PDB entry 8FLH | X-ray diffraction, 1.55 A resolution | chain A

Chain A:
Name: Tyrosine-protein kinase BTK
Source organism: Homo sapiens
Notes: EC 2.7.10.2; fragment: Protein kinase domain residues 382-659
UniProtKB: Q06187 (BTK_HUMAN); numbering as in UniProt (aligned over 382-659)
Chain sequence (283 residues; row label = number of the first residue in the row):
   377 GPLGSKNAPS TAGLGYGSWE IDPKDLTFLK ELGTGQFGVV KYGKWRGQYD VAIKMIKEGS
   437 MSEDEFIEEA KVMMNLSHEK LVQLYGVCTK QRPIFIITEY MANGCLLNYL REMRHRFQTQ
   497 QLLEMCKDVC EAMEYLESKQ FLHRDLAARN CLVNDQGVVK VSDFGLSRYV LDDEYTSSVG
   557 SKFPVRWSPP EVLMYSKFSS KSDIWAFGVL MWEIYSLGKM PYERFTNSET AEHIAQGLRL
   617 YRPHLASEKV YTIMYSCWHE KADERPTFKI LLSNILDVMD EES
Unresolved in the structure: 377-391, 555, 659
Construct notes: expression tag (377-381)
UniProt features mapped onto this chain:
  - motif: Trp581 to Trp588 (CAV1-binding)
  - active site: Asp521 (Proton acceptor)
  - binding site (ATP): Leu408 to Val416, Lys430
  - binding site (clofedanol): Thr474 to Met477, Leu542
  - binding site (dasatinib): Thr474 to Met477
  - modified residue: Tyr551 (Phosphotyrosine), Ser604 (Phosphoserine), Tyr617 (Phosphotyrosine), Ser623 (Phosphoserine), Ser659 (Phosphoserine)
Residues lining bound ligands: Y8H (2-(3,5-dichloroanilino)-1-{(3R)-3-[methyl(7H-pyrrolo[2,3-d]pyrimidin-4-yl)amino]azepan-1-yl}ethan-1-one): Leu408, Phe413, Gly414, Val415, Val416, Ala428, Lys430, Met431, Ile432, Met437, Phe442, Ile472, Thr474, Glu475, Tyr476, Met477, Gly480, Cys481, Leu528, Asp539, Leu542

Summary:
Bound to chain A: compound Y8H. UniProt lists active-site residue Asp521, 10 ATP-binding residues, 5
clofedanol-binding residues and 4 dasatinib-binding residues.
Chain A is Tyrosine-protein kinase BTK (Homo sapiens); the structure, Bruton's tyrosine kinase in complex with
an orthosteric inhibitor, was determined by X-ray diffraction together with 8FLV and 8FLG from the same study.
